PDB entry 9OGL | electron microscopy, 3.10 A resolution | chains N and O of the 17 polymer chains in the assembly

# Chain N
Protein: VRC01 Fab heavy chain
Source organism: Homo sapiens
Notes: antibody fragment or engineered binder
Sequence (224 residues; row label = number of the first residue in the row; a row labelled like 82A-82C holds insertion residues (82A, then the next letters in order)):
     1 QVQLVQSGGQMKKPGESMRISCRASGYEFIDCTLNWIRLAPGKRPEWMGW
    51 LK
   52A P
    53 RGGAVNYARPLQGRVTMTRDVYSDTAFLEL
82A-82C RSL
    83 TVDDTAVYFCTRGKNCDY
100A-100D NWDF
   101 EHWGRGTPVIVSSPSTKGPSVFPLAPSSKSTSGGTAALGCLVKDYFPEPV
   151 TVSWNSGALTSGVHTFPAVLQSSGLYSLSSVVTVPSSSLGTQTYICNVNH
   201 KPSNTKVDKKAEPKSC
Unresolved in the structure: 112-216
Disulfide bonds: Cys22-Cys92, Cys32-Cys98

# Chain O
Protein: VRC01 Fab light chain
Source organism: Homo sapiens
Notes: antibody fragment or engineered binder
Sequence (210 residues; numbered 1 to 216; 6 numbers in that range are skipped by the numbering (no residue carries them; nothing is unmodelled there); the number before each row is that of its first residue):
     1 EIVLTQSPGTLSLSPGETAIISCRTSQ
    30 YGSLAWYQQRPGQAPRLVIYSGSTRAAGIPDRFSGSRWGPDYNLTISNLE
    80 SGDFGVYYCQQY
    96 EFFGQGTKVQVDIKRTVAAPSVFIFPPSDEQLKSGTASVVCLLNNFYPRE
   146 AKVQWKVDNALQSGNSQESVTEQDSKDSTYSLSSTLTLSKADYEKHKVYA
   196 CEVTHQGLRSPVTKSFNRGEC
Unresolved in the structure: 1-2, 107-216
Disulfide bonds: Cys23-Cys88

# How chain N and chain O interact
Residue-residue contacts (33; chain N residue first):
  Ile37(N) with Phe98(O), hydrophobic
  Leu39(N) with Gln38(O); Pro44(O), hydrophobic; Tyr87(O), hydrophobic
  Lys43(N) with Gln100(O)
  Arg44(N) with Gly99(O); Gln100(O)
  Pro45(N) with Tyr87(O), hydrophobic; Phe98(O), hydrophobic; Gly99(O)
  Trp47(N) with Glu96(O)
  Phe91(N) with Ala43(O), hydrophobic; Pro44(O)
  Lys96(N) with Tyr49(O), hydrogen bond
  Tyr100(N) with Ser32(O); Tyr91(O)
  Trp100B(N) with Tyr36(O), hydrogen bond (backbone-side chain); Gln89(O), hydrogen bond (backbone-side chain); Tyr91(O); Glu96(O)
  Asp100C(N) with Ala34(O); Tyr36(O); Leu46(O); Tyr49(O)
  Phe100D(N) with Tyr36(O), hydrogen bond (backbone-side chain); Leu46(O); Gln89(O); Phe98(O), hydrophobic
  Glu101(N) with Leu46(O); Ala55(O)
  Trp103(N) with Tyr36(O); Pro44(O)
  Gly104(N) with Ala43(O)
Interface residues without a listed pair, chain N (16 interface residues in all): Arg105
Interface residues without a listed pair, chain O (19 interface residues in all): Leu4, Ser50, Ala56

# In short
Chain N and chain O form an interface of 16 and 19 residues respectively, with 4 hydrogen bonds. Polar
contacts include Lys96(N)-Tyr49(O), Trp100B(N)-Tyr36(O) and Phe100D(N)-Tyr36(O).
Chain N is VRC01 Fab heavy chain and chain O is VRC01 Fab light chain, both from Homo sapiens; the structure,
BG505 MD39.3 SOSIP.664 in complex with 3BC315, BG18 and VRC01 Fabs, was determined by electron microscopy
(same publication as 9OGM).
